8Z43 - chains A and B; structure by X-ray diffraction, 1.91 A resolution.

Chain A (and B):
Molecule: Beta-galactosidase
Source organism: Bacteroides xylanisolvens XB1A
Notes: chain B of this document is another copy of the same molecule, construct and numbering; everything in this record applies to it too
Reference sequence: D6CYU7 (D6CYU7_9BACE); residues 9-550 here = UniProt positions 9-550
Chain sequence (551 residues; row label = number of the first residue in the row):
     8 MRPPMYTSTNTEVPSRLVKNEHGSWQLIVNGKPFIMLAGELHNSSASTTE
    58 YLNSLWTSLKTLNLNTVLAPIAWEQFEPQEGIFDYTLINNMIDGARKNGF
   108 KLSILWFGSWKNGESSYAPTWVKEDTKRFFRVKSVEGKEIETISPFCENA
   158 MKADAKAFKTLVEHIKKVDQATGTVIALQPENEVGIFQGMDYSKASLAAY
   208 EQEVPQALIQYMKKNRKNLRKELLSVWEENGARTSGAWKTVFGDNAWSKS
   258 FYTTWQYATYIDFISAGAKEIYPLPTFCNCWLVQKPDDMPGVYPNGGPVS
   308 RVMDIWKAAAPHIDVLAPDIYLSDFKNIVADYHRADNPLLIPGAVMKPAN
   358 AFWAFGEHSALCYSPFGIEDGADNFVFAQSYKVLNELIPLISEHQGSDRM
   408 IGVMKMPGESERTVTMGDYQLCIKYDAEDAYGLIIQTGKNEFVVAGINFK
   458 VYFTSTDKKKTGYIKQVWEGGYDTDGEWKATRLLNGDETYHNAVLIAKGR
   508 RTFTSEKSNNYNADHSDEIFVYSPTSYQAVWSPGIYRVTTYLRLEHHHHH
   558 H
Not modelled in the structure: 8-19, 523-525, 551-558
Sequence notes: initiating methionine (8); engineered mutation Gly-350 (Glu in D6CYU7); expression tag (551-558)
From the paper describing this entry:
  - conformationally variable residues (order/disorder transition): Gly-506 to Ser-539
  - mutagenesis - W288A/E350G: abolished catalytic activity on galactose and d-fucose
  - mutagenesis - W288A: decreased catalytic activity on beta-Gal2
  - mutagenesis - W288A: decreased catalytic activity on beta-Gal3
  - mutagenesis - W288A: abolished catalytic activity (transglycosylation activity)
  - mutagenesis - W288A: increased catalytic activity on LG

Interface between chain A and chain B:
Pairs across the interface (71):
  Tyr-470(A) / Glu-148(B)
  Lys-472(A) / Thr-127(B)
  Lys-472(A) / Lys-130(B)  hydrogen bond (backbone-side chain)
  Lys-472(A) / Glu-131(B)  salt bridge
  Gln-473(A) / Glu-81(B)  hydrogen bond
  Gln-473(A) / Thr-127(B)
  Trp-475(A) / Gln-82(B)
  Lys-486(A) / Glu-57(B)  salt bridge
  Ala-487(A) / Thr-55(B)
  Thr-488(A) / Thr-55(B)  hydrogen bond (backbone-side chain)
  Thr-488(A) / Tyr-58(B)
  Arg-489(A) / Ser-51(B)
  Arg-489(A) / Ser-54(B)
  Arg-489(A) / Tyr-58(B)
  Leu-490(A) / Ser-51(B)
  Leu-490(A) / Ser-54(B)  hydrogen bond (backbone-side chain)
  Leu-490(A) / Glu-81(B)
  Leu-490(A) / Gln-82(B)
  Leu-491(A) / Ser-51(B)
  Asn-492(A) / Ser-51(B)  hydrogen bond (backbone-side chain)
  Asn-492(A) / Glu-81(B)  hydrogen bond
  Asn-492(A) / Ser-123(B)  hydrogen bond
  Asn-492(A) / Tyr-124(B)
  Gly-493(A) / Asn-50(B)
  Gly-493(A) / Tyr-124(B)  hydrogen bond (backbone-side chain)
  Asp-494(A) / Asn-50(B)  hydrogen bond (backbone-side chain)
  Asp-494(A) / Lys-118(B)  salt bridge
  Asp-494(A) / Phe-373(B)
  Glu-495(A) / Asn-50(B)
  Glu-495(A) / Ser-51(B)  hydrogen bond
  His-498(A) / Lys-118(B)  hydrogen bond
  His-498(A) / Asn-119(B)
  His-498(A) / Glu-121(B)
  His-498(A) / Ser-123(B)
  Asn-499(A) / Ser-123(B)
  Asn-499(A) / Lys-130(B)
  Arg-508(A) / Asp-377(B)  salt bridge
  Tyr-518(A) / Val-352(B)
  Tyr-518(A) / Met-353(B)
  Tyr-518(A) / Asn-381(B)
  Asn-519(A) / Lys-354(B)  hydrogen bond
  Ala-520(A) / Tyr-328(B)
  Ala-520(A) / Val-352(B)  hydrophobic
  His-522(A) / Tyr-328(B)
  Phe-527(A) / Tyr-328(B)  hydrophobic
  Tyr-529(A) / His-49(B)
  Tyr-529(A) / Tyr-328(B)  hydrophobic
  Tyr-529(A) / Ala-351(B)
  Tyr-529(A) / Val-352(B)
  Tyr-529(A) / Met-353(B)  hydrogen bond (side chain-backbone)
  Tyr-529(A) / Phe-373(B)
  Ser-530(A) / His-49(B)
  Pro-531(A) / Phe-373(B)
  Pro-531(A) / Gly-374(B)
  Pro-531(A) / Asp-377(B)
  Thr-532(A) / Asp-377(B)
  Ser-533(A) / Asp-377(B)  hydrogen bond (backbone-backbone)
  Ser-533(A) / Gly-378(B)  hydrogen bond (side chain-backbone)
  Ser-533(A) / Ala-379(B)  hydrogen bond (side chain-backbone)
  Ser-533(A) / Asp-380(B)
  Ser-533(A) / Asn-381(B)  hydrogen bond (side chain-backbone)
  Tyr-534(A) / Ala-379(B)
  Tyr-534(A) / Asp-380(B)  hydrogen bond
  Tyr-548(A) / Lys-130(B)
  Tyr-548(A) / Arg-138(B)  hydrogen bond
  Tyr-548(A) / Glu-148(B)  hydrogen bond
  Arg-550(A) / Thr-133(B)
  Arg-550(A) / Arg-138(B)
  Arg-550(A) / Glu-146(B)  hydrogen bond (side chain-backbone)
  Arg-550(A) / Ile-147(B)
  Arg-550(A) / Glu-148(B)  salt bridge
Other interface residues (no listed pair), chain A (34 interface residues in all): Ile-471, Tyr-497, Phe-510, Lys-514
Other interface residues (no listed pair), chain B (35 interface residues in all): Leu-329

Summary:
34 residues of chain A and 35 residues of chain B are in contact; the contacts include 21 hydrogen bonds and 5
salt bridges. Among the polar pairs are Lys-472(A)/Glu-131(B), Lys-486(A)/Glu-57(B) and Asp-494(A)/Lys-118(B).
The paper reports that W288A/E350G of chain A abolish catalytic activity on galactose and d-fucose;
conformational variability at Gly-506(A).
Both chains are Beta-galactosidase (Bacteroides xylanisolvens XB1A). Entry 8Z43 (Beta-galactosidase from
Bacteroides xylanisolvens (E350G, ligand-free)) was determined by X-ray diffraction (same publication as 8Z47
and 8Z48).
